PDB entry 1XW9 | X-ray diffraction, 2.30 A resolution | chain A

Chain A:
Protein: thioredoxin
Source organism: Drosophila melanogaster
UniProtKB: Q9V429 (THIO2_DROME); residues 1-106 here = UniProt positions 1-106
Amino-acid sequence (106 residues; row label = number of the first residue in the row):
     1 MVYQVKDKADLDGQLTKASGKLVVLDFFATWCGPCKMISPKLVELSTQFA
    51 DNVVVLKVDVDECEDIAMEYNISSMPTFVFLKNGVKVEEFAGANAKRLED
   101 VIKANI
Disulfides: Cys32-Cys35
Curated features (UniProtKB/Swiss-Prot):
  - active site (Nucleophile): Cys32, Cys35
  - site: Asp26 (Deprotonates C-terminal active site Cys), Gly33 (Contributes to redox potential value), Pro34 (Contributes to redox potential value)
What the authors report for this chain:
  - catalytic residues: Cys32 (citing earlier work)

Overview:
Curated annotation (UniProt) lists active-site residues Cys32 and Cys35. The paper reports the catalytic
residue Cys32.
Chain A is thioredoxin (Drosophila melanogaster); the structure, Drosophila thioredoxin, oxidized, P21, was
determined by X-ray diffraction together with 1XWA, 1XWB and 1XWC from the same study.
